Entry 9H3L (electron microscopy, 5.84 A resolution (low resolution: residue-level contacts below are approximate; hydrogen-bond / salt-bridge calls are withheld)); this record covers chains A and E of the 13 polymer chains in the assembly.

Chain A:
Molecule: 23S ribosomal RNA
From: Escherichia coli
Sequence (2904 nucleotides; numbered 1 to 2904; the number before each row is that of its first residue):
     1 GGUUAAGCGACUAAGCGUACACGGUGGAUGCCCUGGCAGUCAGAGGCGAU
    51 GAAGGACGUGCUAAUCUGCGAUAAGCGUCGGUAAGGUGAUAUGAACCGUU
   101 AUAACCGGCGAUUUCCGAAUGGGGAAACCCAGUGUGUUUCGACACACUAU
   151 CAUUAACUGAAUCCAUAGGUUAAUGAGGCGAACCGGGGGAACUGAAACAU
   201 CUAAGUACCCCGAGGAAAAGAAAUCAACCGAGAUUCCCCCAGUAGCGGCG
   251 AGCGAACGGGGAGCAGCCCAGAGCCUGAAUCAGUGUGUGUGUUAGUGGAA
   301 GCGUCUGGAAAGGCGCGCGAUACAGGGUGACAGCCCCGUACACAAAAAUG
   351 CACAUGCUGUGAGCUCGAUGAGUAGGGCGGGACACGUGGUAUCCUGUCUG
   401 AAUAUGGGGGGACCAUCCUCCAAGGCUAAAUACUCCUGACUGACCGAUAG
   451 UGAACCAGUACCGUGAGGGAAAGGCGAAAAGAACCCCGGCGAGGGGAGUG
   501 AAAAAGAACCUGAAACCGUGUACGUACAAGCAGUGGGAGCACGCUUAGGC
   551 GUGUGACUGCGUACCUUUUGUAUAAUGGGUCAGCGACUUAUAUUCUGUAG
   601 CAAGGUUAACCGAAUAGGGGAGCCGAAGGGAAACCGAGUCUUAACUGGGC
   651 GUUAAGUUGCAGGGUAUAGACCCGAAACCCGGUGAUCUAGCCAUGGGCAG
   701 GUUGAAGGUUGGGUAACACUAACUGGAGGACCGAACCGACUAAUGUUGAA
   751 AAAUUAGCGGAUGACUUGUGGCUGGGGGUGAAAGGCCAAUCAAACCGGGA
   801 GAUAGCUGGUUCUCCCCGAAAGCUAUAUAAGUAGCGCCUCGUGAAUUCAU
   851 CUCCGGGGGUAGAGCACUGUUUCGGCAAGGGGGUCAUCCCGACUUACCAA
   901 CCCGAUGCAAACUGCGAAUACCGGAGAAUGUUAUCACGGGAGACACACGG
   951 CGGGUGCUAACGUCCGUCGUGAAGAGGGAAACAACCCAGACCGCCAGCUA
  1001 AGGUCCCAAAGUCAUGGUUAAGUGGGAAACGAUGUGGGAAGGCCCAGACA
  1051 GCCAGGAUGUUGGCUUAGAAGCAGCCAUCAUUUAAAGAAAGCGUAAUAGC
  1101 UCACUGGUCGAGUCGGCCUGCGCGGAAGAUGUAACGGGGCUAAACCAUGC
  1151 ACCGAAGCUGCGGCAGCGACGCUUAUGCGUUGUUGGGUAGGGGAGCGUUC
  1201 UGUAAGCCUGCGAAGGUGUGCUGUGAGGCAUGCUGGAGGUAUCAGAAGUG
  1251 CGAAUGCUGACAUAAGUAACGAUAAAGCGGGUGAAAAGCCCGCUCGCCGG
  1301 AAGACCAAGGGUUCCUGUCCAACGUUAAUCGGGGCAGGGUGAGUCGACCC
  1351 CUAAGGCGAGGCCGAAAGGCGUAGUCGAUGGGAAACAGGUUAAUAUUCCU
  1401 GUACUUGGUGUUACUGCGAAGGGGGGACGGAGAAGGCUAUGUUGGCCGGG
  1451 CGACGGUUGUCCCGGUUUAAGCGUGUAGGCUGGUUUUCCAGGCAAAUCCG
  1501 GAAAAUCAAGGCUGAGGCGUGAUGACGAGGCACUACGGUGCUGAAGCAAC
  1551 AAAUGCCCUGCUUCCAGGAAAAGCCUCUAAGCAUCAGGUAACAUCAAAUC
  1601 GUACCCCAAACCGACACAGGUGGUCAGGUAGAGAAUACCAAGGCGCUUGA
  1651 GAGAACUCGGGUGAAGGAACUAGGCAAAAUGGUGCCGUAACUUCGGGAGA
  1701 AGGCACGCUGAUAUGUAGGUGAGGUCCCUCGCGGAUGGAGCUGAAAUCAG
  1751 UCGAAGAUACCAGCUGGCUGCAACUGUUUAUUAAAAACACAGCACUGUGC
  1801 AAACACGAAAGUGGACGUAUACGGUGUGACGCCUGCCCGGUGCCGGAAGG
  1851 UUAAUUGAUGGGGUUAGCGCAAGCGAAGCUCUUGAUCGAAGCCCCGGUAA
  1901 ACGGCGGCCGUAACUAUAACGGUCCUAAGGUAGCGAAAUUCCUUGUCGGG
  1951 UAAGUUCCGACCUGCACGAAUGGCGUAAUGAUGGCCAGGCUGUCUCCACC
  2001 CGAGACUCAGUGAAAUUGAACUCGCUGUGAAGAUGCAGUGUACCCGCGGC
  2051 AAGACGGAAAGACCCCGUGAACCUUUACUAUAGCUUGACACUGAACAUUG
  2101 AGCCUUGAUGUGUAGGAUAGGUGGGAGGCUUUGAAGUGUGGACGCCAGUC
  2151 UGCAUGGAGCCGACCUUGAAAUACCACCCUUUAAUGUUUGAUGUUCUAAC
  2201 GUUGACCCGUAAUCCGGGUUGCGGACAGUGUCUGGUGGGUAGUUUGACUG
  2251 GGGCGGUCUCCUCCUAAAGAGUAACGGAGGAGCACGAAGGUUGGCUAAUC
  2301 CUGGUCGGACAUCAGGAGGUUAGUGCAAUGGCAUAAGCCAGCUUGACUGC
  2351 GAGCGUGACGGCGCGAGCAGGUGCGAAAGCAGGUCAUAGUGAUCCGGUGG
  2401 UUCUGAAUGGAAGGGCCAUCGCUCAACGGAUAAAAGGUACUCCGGGGAUA
  2451 ACAGGCUGAUACCGCCCAAGAGUUCAUAUCGACGGCGGUGUUUGGCACCU
  2501 CGAUGUCGGCUCAUCACAUCCUGGGGCUGAAGUAGGUCCCAAGGGUAUGG
  2551 CUGUUCGCCAUUUAAAGUGGUACGCGAGCUGGGUUUAGAACGUCGUGAGA
  2601 CAGUUCGGUCCCUAUCUGCCGUGGGCGCUGGAGAACUGAGGGGGGCUGCU
  2651 CCUAGUACGAGAGGACCGGAGUGGACGCAUCACUGGUGUUCGGGUUGUCA
  2701 UGCCAAUGGCACUGCCCGGUAGCUAAAUGCGGAAGAGAUAAGUGCUGAAA
  2751 GCAUCUAAGCACGAAACUUGCCCCGAGAUGAGUUCUCCCUGACCCUUUAA
  2801 GGGUCCUGAAGGAACGUUGAAGACGACGACGUUGAUAGGCCGGGUGUGUA
  2851 AGCGCAGCGAUGCGUUGAGCUAACCGGUACUAAUGAACCGUGAGGCUUAA
  2901 CCUU
Not modelled in the structure: 685-793, 865-914, 1032-1122, 1687-1701, 1769-1983, 2054-2509, 2587-2607, 2904

Chain E:
Name: Large ribosomal subunit protein uL4
From: Escherichia coli
UniProtKB: P60723 (RL4_ECOLI); residue numbers follow UniProt; this construct covers 1-201
Amino-acid sequence (201 residues; each row starts with the number of its first residue):
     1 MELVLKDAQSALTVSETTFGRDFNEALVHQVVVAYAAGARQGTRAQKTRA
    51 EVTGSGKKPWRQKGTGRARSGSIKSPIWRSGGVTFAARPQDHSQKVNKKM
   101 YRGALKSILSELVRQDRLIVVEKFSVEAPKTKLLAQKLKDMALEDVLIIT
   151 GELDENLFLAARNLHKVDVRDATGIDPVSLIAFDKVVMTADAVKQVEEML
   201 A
Not modelled in the structure: 56-69

Interface between chain A and chain E:
Contacting residue pairs (94; chain A residue first):
  A38(A) - Thr43(E)
  G39(A) - Thr43(E)
  G319(A) - Lys132(E)
  G319(A) - Asn163(E)
  A320(A) - Lys130(E)
  A320(A) - Thr131(E)
  A320(A) - Lys132(E)
  A320(A) - Asn163(E)
  A320(A) - Leu164(E)
  U321(A) - Pro129(E)
  U321(A) - Lys130(E)
  U321(A) - Thr131(E)
  U321(A) - Leu159(E)
  U321(A) - Ala160(E)
  U321(A) - Arg162(E)
  A322(A) - Arg162(E)
  A322(A) - Asn163(E)
  C323(A) - Asn163(E)
  C323(A) - His165(E)
  A324(A) - Asn163(E)
  A324(A) - His165(E)
  A340(A) - Arg162(E)
  U441(A) - Gln41(E)
  G442(A) - Gln41(E)
  G442(A) - Thr43(E)
  A443(A) - Ala36(E)
  A443(A) - Ala37(E)
  A443(A) - Arg40(E)
  A443(A) - Gln41(E)
  C444(A) - Thr43(E)
  C444(A) - Arg44(E)
  U448(A) - Arg79(E)
  A449(A) - Ser80(E)
  U451(A) - Lys47(E)
  G452(A) - Lys47(E)
  G452(A) - Thr53(E)
  G469(A) - Gly54(E)
  C584(A) - Ile77(E)
  A586(A) - Thr84(E)
  C587(A) - Phe85(E)
  U588(A) - Phe85(E)
  U589(A) - Gln90(E)
  A590(A) - Gln90(E)
  A599(A) - Asn24(E)
  A599(A) - Ala26(E)
  A599(A) - Leu27(E)
  A599(A) - Met100(E)
  G600(A) - Asn24(E)
  G600(A) - Leu27(E)
  G600(A) - Lys99(E)
  G600(A) - Met100(E)
  C601(A) - Lys99(E)
  G605(A) - Lys99(E)
  U606(A) - Asn97(E)
  U606(A) - Lys99(E)
  U607(A) - Lys95(E)
  U607(A) - Asn97(E)
  U607(A) - Lys98(E)
  U615(A) - Tyr35(E)
  U615(A) - Gly38(E)
  U615(A) - Ala39(E)
  A616(A) - Thr173(E)
  A616(A) - Met199(E)
  G617(A) - Arg102(E)
  U658(A) - Asn97(E)
  G659(A) - Gln30(E)
  G659(A) - Lys95(E)
  C660(A) - Gln30(E)
  C660(A) - Gln94(E)
  C671(A) - Phe85(E)
  C673(A) - Arg49(E)
  C673(A) - Ser75(E)
  G674(A) - Arg49(E)
  G674(A) - Ser70(E)
  G674(A) - Ser72(E)
  A675(A) - Ser70(E)
  G797(A) - Ser55(E)
  G801(A) - Thr48(E)
  G801(A) - Arg49(E)
  G801(A) - Ala50(E)
  G801(A) - Glu51(E)
  A1205(A) - His165(E)
  A1244(A) - His29(E)
  A1244(A) - Val33(E)
  G1245(A) - Arg40(E)
  A1246(A) - Arg40(E)
  G1248(A) - Arg44(E)
  G1248(A) - Gln46(E)
  G1248(A) - Val83(E)
  A1254(A) - Ile77(E)
  G1256(A) - Ile77(E)
  C1257(A) - Trp78(E)
  C1257(A) - Arg79(E)
  U1258(A) - Arg79(E)
Also at the interface, not in a pair above, chain A (60 interface residues in all): C37, G583, G585, U598, G618, G669, A670, C672, G798
Also at the interface, not in a pair above, chain E (62 interface residues in all): Gly42, Ala45, Lys74, Pro76, Pro89, Tyr101, Ala135, Lys166

Overview:
The interface between chain A and chain E involves 60 residues on one side and 62 on the other.
Here chain A is 23S ribosomal RNA and chain E is Large ribosomal subunit protein uL4, both from Escherichia
coli. Entry 9H3L (50S subunit precursor C_(L29)-/(L22)-) was determined by electron microscopy (same
publication as 9H3K, 9HAL and 9HAM).
